8JAZ - chain A; structure by X-ray diffraction, 1.82 A resolution.

[Chain A]
Protein: mannuronan 5-epimerase
Organism: Azotobacter chroococcum NCIMB 8003
Notes: EC 5.1.3.37
UniProt: A0A0C4WKK2 (A0A0C4WKK2_9GAMM); residues 1-485 here = UniProt positions 1-485
Sequence (493 residues; numbered 1 to 493; the number before each row is that of its first residue):
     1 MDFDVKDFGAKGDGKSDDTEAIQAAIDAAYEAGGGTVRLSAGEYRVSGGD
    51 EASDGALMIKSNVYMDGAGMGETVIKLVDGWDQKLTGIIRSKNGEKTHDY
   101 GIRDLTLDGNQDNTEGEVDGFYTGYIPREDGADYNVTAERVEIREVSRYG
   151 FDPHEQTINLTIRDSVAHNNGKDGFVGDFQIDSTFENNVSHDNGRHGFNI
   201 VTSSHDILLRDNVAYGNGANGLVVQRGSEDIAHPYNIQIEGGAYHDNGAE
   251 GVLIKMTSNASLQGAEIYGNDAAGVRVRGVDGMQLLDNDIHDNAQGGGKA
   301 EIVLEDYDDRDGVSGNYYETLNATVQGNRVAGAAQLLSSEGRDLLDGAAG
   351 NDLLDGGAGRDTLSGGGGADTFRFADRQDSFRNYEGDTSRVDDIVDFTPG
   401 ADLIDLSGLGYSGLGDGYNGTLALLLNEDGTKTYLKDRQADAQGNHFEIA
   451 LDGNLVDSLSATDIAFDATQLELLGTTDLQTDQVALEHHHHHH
Not modelled in the structure: 480-493
Modified / non-standard residues: Lys6, Lys60, Lys76, Lys84, Lys92, Lys96, Lys255 (N-dimethyl-lysine; MLY)
Sequence notes: expression tag (486-493)
Bound ions: Ca2+ site 1: Asp66, Gly67, Asp104, Asp246; Ca2+ site 2: Ser91, Lys92, Glu95, Thr97, Gly124, Asp133; Ca2+ site 3: Ser339, Gly341, Asp343, Gly356, Ala358, Asp361; Ca2+ site 4: Ala348, Gly350, Asp352, Gly365, Gly367, Asp370; Ca2+ site 5: Gly357, Gly359, Asp361, Asp379, Asp392; Ca2+ site 6: Gly366, Gly368, Asp370, Asp402; Ca2+ site 7 near Asp441 (its only coordinating residue here)

[Summary]
Asp66, Gly67, Asp104 and Asp246 form the Ca2+ site 1. The Ca2+ site 2 is built by Ser91, Lys92, Glu95, Thr97,
Gly124 and Asp133.
Chain A is mannuronan 5-epimerase (Azotobacter chroococcum NCIMB 8003); the structure, Structure of the
alginate epimerase/lyase complexed with di-mannuronic acid, was determined by X-ray diffraction, deposited
together with 8XFQ, 8XFR, 8JA4 and 8JA6.
